6ZY6 - chains B and F of the 6 polymer chains in the assembly; structure by electron microscopy, 4.10 A resolution (low resolution: residue-level contacts below are approximate; hydrogen-bond / salt-bridge calls are withheld).

== Chain B ==
Name: DNA topoisomerase 2-alpha
Source organism: Homo sapiens
Notes: EC 5.6.2.2
UniProtKB: P11388 (TOP2A_HUMAN); residue numbers follow UniProt; this construct covers 1-1531
Amino-acid sequence (1531 residues; numbered 1 to 1531; the number before each row is that of its first residue):
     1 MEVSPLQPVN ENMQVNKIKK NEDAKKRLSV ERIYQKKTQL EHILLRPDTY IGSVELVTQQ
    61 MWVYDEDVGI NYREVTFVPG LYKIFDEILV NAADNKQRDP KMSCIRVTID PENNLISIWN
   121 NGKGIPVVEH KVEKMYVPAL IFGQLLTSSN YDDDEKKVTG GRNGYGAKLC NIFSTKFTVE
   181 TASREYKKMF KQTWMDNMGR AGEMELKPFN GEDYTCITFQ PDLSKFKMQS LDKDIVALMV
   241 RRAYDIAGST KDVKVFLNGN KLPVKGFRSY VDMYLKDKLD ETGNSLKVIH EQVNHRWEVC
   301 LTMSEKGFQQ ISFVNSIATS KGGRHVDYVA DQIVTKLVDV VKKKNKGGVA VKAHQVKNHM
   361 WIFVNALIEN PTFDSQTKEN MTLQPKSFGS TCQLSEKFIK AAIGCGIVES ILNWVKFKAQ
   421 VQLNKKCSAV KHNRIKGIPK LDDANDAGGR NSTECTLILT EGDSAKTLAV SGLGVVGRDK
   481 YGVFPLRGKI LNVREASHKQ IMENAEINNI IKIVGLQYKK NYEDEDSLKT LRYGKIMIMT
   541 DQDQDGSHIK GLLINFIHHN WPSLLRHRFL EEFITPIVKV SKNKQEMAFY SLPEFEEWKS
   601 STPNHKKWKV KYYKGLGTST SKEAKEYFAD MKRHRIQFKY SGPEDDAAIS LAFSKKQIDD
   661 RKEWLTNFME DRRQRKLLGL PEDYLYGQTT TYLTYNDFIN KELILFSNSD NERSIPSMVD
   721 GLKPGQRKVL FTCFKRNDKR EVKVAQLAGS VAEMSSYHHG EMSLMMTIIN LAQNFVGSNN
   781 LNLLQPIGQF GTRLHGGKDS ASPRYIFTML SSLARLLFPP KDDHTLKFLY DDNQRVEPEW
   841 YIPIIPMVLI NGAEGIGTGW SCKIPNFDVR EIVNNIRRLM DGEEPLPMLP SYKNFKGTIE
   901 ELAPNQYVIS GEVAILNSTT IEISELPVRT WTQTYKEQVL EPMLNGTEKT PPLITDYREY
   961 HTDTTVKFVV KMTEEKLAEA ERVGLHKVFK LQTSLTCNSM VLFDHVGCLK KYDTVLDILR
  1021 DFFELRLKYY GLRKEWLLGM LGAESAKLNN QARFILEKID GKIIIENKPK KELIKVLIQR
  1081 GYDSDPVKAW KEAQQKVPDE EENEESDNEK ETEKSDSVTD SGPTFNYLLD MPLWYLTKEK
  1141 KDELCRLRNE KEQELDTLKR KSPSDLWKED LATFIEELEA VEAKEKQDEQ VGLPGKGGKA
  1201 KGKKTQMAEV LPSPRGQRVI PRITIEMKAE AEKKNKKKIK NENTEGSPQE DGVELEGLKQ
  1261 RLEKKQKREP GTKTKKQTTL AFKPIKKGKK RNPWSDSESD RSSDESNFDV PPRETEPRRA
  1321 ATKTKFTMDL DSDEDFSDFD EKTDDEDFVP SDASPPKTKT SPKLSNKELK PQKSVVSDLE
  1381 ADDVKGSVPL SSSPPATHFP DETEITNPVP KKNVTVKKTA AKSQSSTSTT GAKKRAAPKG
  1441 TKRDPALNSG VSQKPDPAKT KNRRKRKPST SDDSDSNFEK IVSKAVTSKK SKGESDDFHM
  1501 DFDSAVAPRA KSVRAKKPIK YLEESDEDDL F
Not modelled in the structure: 1-432, 1098-1120, 1216-1531
Residues lining bound ligands: Etoposide (EVP; (5S,5aR,8aR,9R)-9-(4-hydroxy-3,5-dimethoxyphenyl)-8-oxo-5,5a,6,8,8a,9-hexahydrofuro[3',4':6,7]naphtho[2,3-d][1,3]dioxol -5-yl 4,6-O-[(1R)-ethylidene]-beta-D-glucopyranoside): Gly462, Asp463, Arg487, Met762, Met766
Swiss-Prot annotation at these positions:
  - region: Lys342 to Lys344 (Interaction with DNA), Lys990 to Ser999 (Interaction with DNA), Lys1433 to Lys1439 (Interaction with PLSCR1)
  - motif: Ile1018 to Lys1028 (Nuclear export signal)
  - active site: Tyr805 (O-(5'-phospho-DNA)-tyrosine intermediate)
  - binding site (ATP): Asn91, Asn120, Ser148 to Asn150, Gly161 to Lys168, Gln376 to Lys378
  - binding site (Mg(2+)): Glu461, Asp541, Asp543
  - site: Lys489 (Interaction with DNA), Asn492 (Interaction with DNA), Arg661 (Interaction with DNA), Lys662 (Interaction with DNA), Lys723 (Interaction with DNA), Tyr757 (Interaction with DNA), Ser763 (Interaction with DNA), Arg804 (Transition state stabilizer), Ile856 (Important for DNA bending), Trp931 (Interaction with DNA)
  - modified residue: Met1 (N-acetylmethionine), Ser4 (Phosphoserine), Thr282 (Phosphothreonine), Ser1106 (Phosphoserine), Thr1205 (Phosphothreonine), Ser1213 (Phosphoserine), Thr1244 (Phosphothreonine), Ser1247 (Phosphoserine), Ser1295 (Phosphoserine), Ser1297 (Phosphoserine), Ser1299 (Phosphoserine), Ser1302 (Phosphoserine), Thr1327 (Phosphothreonine), Ser1332 (Phosphoserine), Ser1337 (Phosphoserine), Thr1343 (Phosphothreonine), Ser1351 (Phosphoserine), Ser1354 (Phosphoserine), Ser1374 (Phosphoserine), Ser1377 (Phosphoserine) and 15 more in UniProt
  - cross-link (Glycyl lysine isopeptide (Lys-Gly)): Lys17 (interchain with G-Cter in SUMO2), Lys156 (interchain with G-Cter in SUMO2), Lys157 (interchain with G-Cter in SUMO2), Lys261 (interchain with G-Cter in SUMO2), Lys352 (interchain with G-Cter in SUMO2), Lys386 (interchain with G-Cter in SUMO2), Lys397 (interchain with G-Cter in SUMO2), Lys416 (interchain with G-Cter in SUMO2), Lys418 (interchain with G-Cter in SUMO2), Lys425 (interchain with G-Cter in SUMO2), Lys440 (interchain with G-Cter in SUMO2), Lys466 (interchain with G-Cter in SUMO2), Lys480 (interchain with G-Cter in SUMO2), Lys529 (interchain with G-Cter in SUMO2), Lys584 (interchain with G-Cter in SUMO2), Lys599 (interchain with G-Cter in SUMO2), Lys614 (interchain with G-Cter in SUMO2), Lys622 (interchain with G-Cter in SUMO2), Lys625 (interchain with G-Cter in SUMO2), Lys632 (interchain with G-Cter in SUMO2) and 24 more in UniProt
  - natural variant: Arg450 (R450Q: In teniposide (VM-26) resistant cells), Arg487 (R487K: In amsacrine resistant cells)
  - mutagenesis: Lys342 to Lys344 (Reduced enzyme activity; abolishes stimulation of ATPase activity upon DNA binding; Strongly reduced enzyme activity; abolishes stimulation of ATPase activity upon DNA binding), Glu461 (E461A/C: Impairs bending of target DNA. Strongly reduced DNA cleavage), Asp541 (D541A/C: Impairs bending of target DNA. Strongly reduced DNA cleavage), Asp543 (D543A/C: Impairs bending of target DNA. Strongly reduced DNA cleavage), Asp545 (D545A/C: Strongly reduced DNA cleavage), Ser1469 (S1469A: Abolishes binding to the antibody MPM2)

== Chain F ==
Molecule: 17-nt DNA strand
Sequence (17 nucleotides; each row starts with the number of its first residue):
     1 CGCGCATCGT CATCCTC
Residues lining bound ligands: Etoposide (EVP; (5S,5aR,8aR,9R)-9-(4-hydroxy-3,5-dimethoxyphenyl)-8-oxo-5,5a,6,8,8a,9-hexahydrofuro[3',4':6,7]naphtho[2,3-d][1,3]dioxol -5-yl 4,6-O-[(1R)-ethylidene]-beta-D-glucopyranoside): DG4, DC5, DA6

== Chain B / chain F interface ==
Pairs across the interface - 31 pairs, chain B then chain F:
  Lys489(B) - DA6(F)
  Lys489(B) - DT7(F)
  Ile490(B) - DT7(F)
  Leu491(B) - DA6(F)
  Leu491(B) - DT7(F)
  Asn492(B) - DT7(F)
  Asn492(B) - DC8(F)
  Asn504(B) - DA6(F)
  His548(B) - DT7(F)
  Ile658(B) - DG9(F)
  Arg661(B) - DG9(F)
  Tyr805(B) - DG2(F)
  Ile856(B) - DC8(F)
  Ile856(B) - DG9(F)
  Gly857(B) - DC8(F)
  Gly857(B) - DG9(F)
  Thr858(B) - DC8(F)
  Thr858(B) - DG9(F)
  Gly859(B) - DG9(F)
  Gly859(B) - DT10(F)
  Trp860(B) - DG9(F)
  Trp860(B) - DT10(F)
  Ser861(B) - DG9(F)
  Ser861(B) - DT10(F)
  Lys990(B) - DC14(F)
  Gln992(B) - DT13(F)
  Thr993(B) - DT13(F)
  Ser994(B) - DA12(F)
  Ser994(B) - DT13(F)
  Leu995(B) - DA12(F)
  Thr996(B) - DA12(F)
Other interface residues (no listed pair), chain B (28 interface residues in all): Glu503, Leu552, Phe653, Lys662, Arg804, Lys949, Asn998
Other interface residues (no listed pair), chain F (12 interface residues in all): DC1, DC11, DC15

== Summary ==
Chain B and chain F form an interface of 28 and 12 residues respectively. Etoposide is bound between chain B
and chain F. UniProt lists active-site residue Tyr805(B), 16 ATP-binding residues, 3 Mg2+-binding residues and
8 mutagenesis sites on chain B.
Chain B is DNA topoisomerase 2-alpha (Homo sapiens) and chain F is a 17-nt DNA strand; the structure, Cryo-EM
structure of the Human topoisomerase II alpha DNA-binding/cleavage domain in State 2, was determined by
electron microscopy, deposited together with 6ZY5, 6ZY7 and 6ZY8.
